6ERF - chains A and I of the 5 polymer chains in the assembly; structure by X-ray diffraction, 3.01 A resolution.

# Chain A
Name: X-ray repair cross-complementing protein 6
Source organism: Homo sapiens
Notes: EC 3.6.4.-, 4.2.99.-
UniProtKB: P12956 (XRCC6_HUMAN); numbering as in UniProt (aligned over 1-544)
Sequence (544 residues; row label = number of the first residue in the row):
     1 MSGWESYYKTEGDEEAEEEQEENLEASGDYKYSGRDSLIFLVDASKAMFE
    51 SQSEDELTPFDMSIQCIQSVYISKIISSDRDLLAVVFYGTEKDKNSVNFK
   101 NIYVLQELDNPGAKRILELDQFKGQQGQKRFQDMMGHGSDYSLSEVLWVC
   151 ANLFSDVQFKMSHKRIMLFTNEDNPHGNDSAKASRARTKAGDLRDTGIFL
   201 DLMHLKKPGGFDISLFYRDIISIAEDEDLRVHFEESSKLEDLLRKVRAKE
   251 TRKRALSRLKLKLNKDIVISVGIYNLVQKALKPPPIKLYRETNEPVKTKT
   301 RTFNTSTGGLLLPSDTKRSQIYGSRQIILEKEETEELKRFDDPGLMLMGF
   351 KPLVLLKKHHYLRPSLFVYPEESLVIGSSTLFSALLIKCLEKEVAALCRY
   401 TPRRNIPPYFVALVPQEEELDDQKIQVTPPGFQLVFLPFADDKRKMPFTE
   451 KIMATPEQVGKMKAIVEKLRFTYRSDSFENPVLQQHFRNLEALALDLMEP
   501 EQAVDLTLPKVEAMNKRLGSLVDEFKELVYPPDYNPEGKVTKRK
Not modelled in the structure: 1-34, 157-161, 309-311, 536-544

# Chain I
Molecule: 21-nt DNA strand
Sequence (21 nucleotides; each row starts with the number of its first residue):
     1 GTTTTTAGTTTATTGGGCGCG
Not modelled in the structure: 1, 16-21

# Interface between chain A and chain I
Pairs across the interface - 4 pairs, chain A then chain I:
  Arg80(A) with DT3(I), salt bridge to the phosphate
  Leu256(A) with DT5(I), sugar contact
  Gln278(A) with DT6(I), hydrogen bond to the phosphate
  Arg403(A) with DT6(I), sugar contact
Other interface residues (no listed pair), chain A (8 interface residues in all): Ser78, Asn275, Lys338, Arg363
Other interface residues (no listed pair), chain I (6 interface residues in all): DT4, DA7, DG8

# Overview
8 residues of chain A face 6 of chain I across their interface, with 1 hydrogen bond and 1 salt bridge. Polar
contacts include Gln278(A)-DT6(I) and Arg80(A)-DT3(I).
Here chain A is X-ray repair cross-complementing protein 6 (Homo sapiens) and chain I is a 21-nt DNA strand.
Entry 6ERF (Complex of APLF factor and Ku heterodimer bound to DNA) was determined by X-ray diffraction,
deposited together with 6ERG and 6ERH.
